7YSH - chains B and E of the 4 polymer chains in the assembly; structure by electron microscopy, 2.74 A resolution.

== Chain B ==
Protein: Fibroblast growth factor 23
Organism: Homo sapiens
UniProtKB: Q9GZV9 (FGF23_HUMAN); numbering as in UniProt (aligned over 25-251)
Chain sequence (273 residues; each row starts with the number of its first residue; numbers below 1 keep their minus sign (Met-21 is residue -21)):
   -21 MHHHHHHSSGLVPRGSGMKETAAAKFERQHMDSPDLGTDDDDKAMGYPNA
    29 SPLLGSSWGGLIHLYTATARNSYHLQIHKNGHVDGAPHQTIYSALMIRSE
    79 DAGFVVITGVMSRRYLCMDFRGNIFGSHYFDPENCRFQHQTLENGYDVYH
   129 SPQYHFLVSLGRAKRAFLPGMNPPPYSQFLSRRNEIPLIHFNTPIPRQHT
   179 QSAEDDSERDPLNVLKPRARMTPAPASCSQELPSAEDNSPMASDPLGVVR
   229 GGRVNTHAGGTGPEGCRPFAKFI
Disordered / not traced: -21 to 24, 204-251
Differences from the reference sequence: initiating methionine (-21); expression tag (-20 to 24); variant Gln176 (Arg in Q9GZV9), Gln179 (Arg in Q9GZV9)
Disulfides: Cys95-Cys113
Small-molecule neighbours: n,O6-disulfo-glucosamine (SGN; 2-deoxy-6-O-sulfo-2-(sulfoamino)-alpha-D-glucopyranose): Arg140, Ala141, Pro153
Curated features (UniProtKB/Swiss-Prot):
  - modified residue: Ser180 (Phosphoserine)
  - glycosylation (O-linked (GalNAc) threonine): Thr171, Thr178
  - natural variant: Ser71 (S71G: In HFTC2), Met96 (M96T: In HFTC2), Ser129 (S129F: In HFTC2), Phe157 (F157L: In HFTC2), Gln176 (R176Q: In ADHR; this construct carries the variant), Gln179 (R179Q: In ADHR; this construct carries the variant)
  - mutagenesis: Thr178 (T178A: Loss of glycosylation)
What the authors report for this chain:
  - binding site for n,O6-disulfo-glucosamine: Arg48, Arg140, Tyr154
  - mutagenesis - Y25DEL/P26DEL/N27DEL/A28DEL/S29DEL/P30DEL/L31DEL/L32DEL/G33DEL/S34DEL/S35DEL/W36DEL, R48A/R140A, M149A/N150A/P151A: decreased signaling with Isoform 20 of Fibroblast growth factor receptor 1 (chain E)

== Chain E ==
Protein: Isoform 20 of Fibroblast growth factor receptor 1
Organism: Homo sapiens
Notes: EC 2.7.10.1
UniProtKB: P11362-20 (FGFR1_HUMAN); residues 142-366 here correspond to UniProt positions 134-358 (UniProt number = residue number - 8)
Chain sequence (234 residues; row label = number of the first residue in the row):
   142 DNTKPNRMPVAPYWTSPEKMEKKLHAVPAAKTVKFKCPSSGTPNPTLRWL
   192 KNGKEFKPDHRIGGYKVRYATWSIIMDSVVPSDKGNYTCIVENEYGSINH
   242 TYQLDVVERSPHRPILQAGLPANKTVALGSNVEFMCKVYSDPQPHIQWLK
   292 HIEVNGSKIGPDNLPYVQILKTAGVNTTDKEMEVLHLRNVSFEDAGEYTC
   342 LAGNSIGLSHHSAWLTVLEALEERPGTKHHHHHH
Disordered / not traced: 142-147, 360-375
Differences from the reference sequence: expression tag (367-375)
Disulfides: Cys178-Cys230, Cys277-Cys341
Metal / ion sites: Cu ion: His253 (shared with 1 residue of chain D)
What the authors report for this chain:
  - binding site for n,O6-disulfo-glucosamine: Lys175, Lys177, Lys207, Val208, Arg209, Thr212, Ser214
  - mutagenesis - A170D/A171D/S219K, K175Q/K177Q, K207Q/R209Q, E249A, R254A, I256A, Y280A: decreased signaling with Fibroblast growth factor 23 (chain B)
  - mutagenesis - A167D/V248D, K175Q/K177Q/K207Q/R209Q, I203E/S223E: abolished signaling with Fibroblast growth factor 23 (chain B)
  - self-association interface (contacts with another copy of this molecule): Arg250, Arg254, Ser346

== How chain B and chain E interact ==
Residue-residue contacts (28):
  Tyr25(B) - Leu290(E)
  Tyr25(B) - Asn304(E)
  Tyr25(B) - Leu342(E)
  Pro26(B) - Leu342(E)  hydrophobic
  Pro26(B) - Leu349(E)  hydrophobic
  Pro26(B) - His351(E)  hydrogen bond (backbone-side chain)
  Asn27(B) - Leu349(E)  hydrogen bond (backbone-backbone)
  Asn27(B) - Ser350(E)  hydrogen bond
  Asn27(B) - His351(E)  hydrogen bond (side chain-backbone)
  Ser29(B) - Arg254(E)  hydrogen bond
  Leu31(B) - His352(E)
  Leu120(B) - Ile203(E)  hydrophobic
  Glu121(B) - Val221(E)
  Glu121(B) - Pro222(E)
  Glu121(B) - Ser223(E)  hydrogen bond
  Asn122(B) - Ile203(E)
  Asn122(B) - Ser219(E)
  Arg143(B) - Asp200(E)  salt bridge
  Gly148(B) - His201(E)
  Gly148(B) - Ile203(E)
  Met149(B) - Asp200(E)
  Met149(B) - His201(E)
  Asn150(B) - Pro199(E)
  Asn150(B) - Asp200(E)  hydrogen bond
  Asn150(B) - Arg202(E)
  Asn150(B) - Ile203(E)
  Asn150(B) - Gly204(E)
  Pro151(B) - Ile203(E)
Interface residues without a listed pair, chain B (14 interface residues in all): Leu32
Interface residues without a listed pair, chain E (22 interface residues in all): Gly205, His253, Ile256, Leu257
Interface features reported in the paper:
  - interface residues, chain B: Tyr25(B), Met149(B), Asn150(B), Pro151(B)
  - interface residues, chain E: Ile203(E), Ser223(E)

== In short ==
14 residues of chain B and 22 residues of chain E are in contact; the contacts include 7 hydrogen bonds and 1
salt bridge. Polar contacts include Arg143(B)-Asp200(E), Pro26(B)-His351(E) and Asn27(B)-Ser350(E). From the
paper: a binding site for n,O6-disulfo-glucosamine at Arg48(B), Arg140(B) and Lys175(E) among others;
A170D/A171D/S219K, K175Q/K177Q and K207Q/R209Q of chain E, among others, reduce signaling with Fibroblast
growth factor 23 (chain B); 13 substitutions were tested in all.
Chain B is Fibroblast growth factor 23 and chain E is Isoform 20 of Fibroblast growth factor receptor 1, both
from Homo sapiens; the structure, Cryo-EM Structure of FGF23-FGFR1c-aKlotho-HS Quaternary Complex, was
determined by electron microscopy together with 7YSW and 7YSU from the same study.
